Entry 4IN6 (X-ray diffraction, 2.70 A resolution); this record covers chains L and M of the 3 polymer chains in the assembly.

Chain L:
Protein: Reaction center protein L chain
Organism: Rhodobacter sphaeroides
Reference sequence: P0C0Y8 (RCEL_RHOSH); residues 1-281 here correspond to UniProt positions 2-282 (UniProt number = residue number + 1)
Chain sequence (281 residues; numbered 1 to 281; the number before each row is that of its first residue):
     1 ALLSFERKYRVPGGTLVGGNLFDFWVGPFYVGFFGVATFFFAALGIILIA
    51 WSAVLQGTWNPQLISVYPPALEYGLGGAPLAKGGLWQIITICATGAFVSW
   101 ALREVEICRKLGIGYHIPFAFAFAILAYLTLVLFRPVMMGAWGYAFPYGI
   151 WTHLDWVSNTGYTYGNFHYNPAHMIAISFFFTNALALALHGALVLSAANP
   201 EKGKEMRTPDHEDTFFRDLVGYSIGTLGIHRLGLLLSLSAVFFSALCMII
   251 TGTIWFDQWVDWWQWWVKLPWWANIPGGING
Metal / ion sites: Fe ion: H190, H230 (shared with H219(M), E234(M), H266(M) of chain M)
Small-molecule neighbours:
  - bacteriochlorophyll a (BCL), molecule 1: I46, I49, Y128, L131, F146, I150, W151, H153, L154, W156, V157
  - bacteriochlorophyll a (BCL), molecule 2: F97, F121, A124, I125, A127, Y128, L131, W156, V157, S158, T160, G161, Y162, N166, F167, H168, H173, A176, I177, F180, F181, V241, S244, A245, C247, M248
  - bacteriochlorophyll a (BCL), molecule 3: V157, Y162, H168, F181
  - bacteriochlorophyll a (BCL), molecule 4: H168, H173, M174, I177, S178, F181, T182
  - bacteriopheophytin a (BPH), molecule 1: T38, F41, A42, G45, I49, I89, C92, A93, A96, F97, W100, E104, I117, A120, F121, F123, A124, Y128, F146, Y148, G149, I150, H153, F180, S237, L238, V241
  - bacteriopheophytin a (BPH), molecule 2: F181, A184, L185, A188, L189, F216, L219, V220
  - glucosyl-galactosyl diacyl-glycerol (GGD; nonadec-10-enoic acid 2-[3,4-dihydroxy-6-hydroxymethyl-5-(3,4,5-trihydroxy-6-hydroxymethyl-tetrahydro-pyran-2-yloxy)-tetrahydro-pyran-2-yloxy] -1-octadec-9-enoyloxymethyl-ethyl ester): A1, V26, G27, P28, F29
  - heptane-1,2,3-triol (HTO): W86, Q87, T90, I91, T94, L133, W142
  - 1,2-diacyl-sn-glycero-3-phosphocholine (PC1): V220, G221, Y222
  - ubiquinone-10 (U10), molecule 1: V26, F29, Y30, V31, G35, F39, W100, R103
  - ubiquinone-10 (U10), molecule 2: F179, T182, L185, A186, L189, H190, L193, V194, E212, D213, F216, Y222, S223, I224, G225, T226, I229, L232

Chain M:
Protein: Reaction center protein M chain
Organism: Rhodobacter sphaeroides
Reference sequence: P0C0Y9 (RCEM_RHOSH); residues 1-302 here correspond to UniProt positions 2-303 (UniProt number = residue number + 1)
Chain sequence (302 residues; each row starts with the number of its first residue):
     1 AEYQNIFSQVQVRGPADLGMTEDVNLANRSGVGPFSTLLGWFGNAQLGPI
    51 YLGSLGVLSLFSGLMWFFTIGIWFWYQAGWNPAVFLRDLFFFSLEPPAPE
   101 YGLSFAAPLKEGGLWLIASFFMFVAVWSWWGRTYLRAQALGMGKHTAWAF
   151 LSAIWLWMVLGFIRPILMGSWSEAVPYGIFSHLDWTNNFSLVHGNLFYNP
   201 FHGLSIAFLYGSAALFAMHGATILAVSRFGGERELEQIADRGTAAERAAL
   251 FWRWTMGFNATMEGIHRWAIWMAVLVTLTGGIGILLSGTVVDNWYVWGQN
   301 HG
Sequence notes: engineered mutation A214 (Leu215 in P0C0Y9)
Curated features (UniProtKB/Swiss-Prot):
  - binding site ((7R,8Z)-bacteriochlorophyll b): H182, H202
  - binding site (Fe cation): H219, E234, H266
  - binding site (a ubiquinone): W252
Metal / ion sites: Fe ion: H219, E234, H266 (shared with H190(L), H230(L) of chain L)
Small-molecule neighbours:
  - bacteriochlorophyll a (BCL), molecule 1: W66, M122, V126, F150, A153, I154, L156, W157, L160, W185, T186, N187, F189, S190, N195, L196, F197, H202, S205, I206, L209, Y210, V276, T277, G280, G281, I284
  - bacteriochlorophyll a (BCL), molecule 2: F67, L89, M122, W157, L160, V175, I179, H182, L183, W185, T186
  - bacteriochlorophyll a (BCL), molecule 3: T186, F197, Y210
  - bacteriochlorophyll a (BCL), molecule 4: F197, G203, I206, A207, Y210, G211
  - bacteriopheophytin a (BPH), molecule 1: S59, L60, G63, L64, F67, A125, V126, W129, T133, T146, A149, F150, A153, A273, V274, T277
  - bacteriopheophytin a (BPH), molecule 2: Y210, A213, A214, A217, M218, W252, T255, M256
  - glucosyl-galactosyl diacyl-glycerol (GGD; nonadec-10-enoic acid 2-[3,4-dihydroxy-6-hydroxymethyl-5-(3,4,5-trihydroxy-6-hydroxymethyl-tetrahydro-pyran-2-yloxy)-tetrahydro-pyran-2-yloxy] -1-octadec-9-enoyloxymethyl-ethyl ester): R253, M256, G257, F258, W268
  - 1,2-diacyl-sn-glycero-3-phosphocholine (PC1): A27, R29, S30, G31, V32, G33, L47, G48, I50, L52, W129
  - spheroidene (SPO): W66, F67, F68, I70, G71, I72, F74, W75, F85, L89, F105, W115, L116, S119, F120, M122, F123, W157, M158, L160, G161, F162, W171, V175, Y177, G178, I179, H182
  - ubiquinone-10 (U10): L215, M218, H219, T222, I223, A245, A248, A249, W252, M256, F258, N259, A260, T261, M262, I265, W268, M272

How chain L and chain M interact:
Residue-residue contacts - 210 pairs, chain L then chain M:
  L3(L) with L250(M), hydrophobic; R253(M); N259(M)
  F5(L) with R241(M); E246(M)
  E6(L) with L250(M); R253(M), salt bridge; W254(M), hydrogen bond
  K8(L) with E246(M), salt bridge
  Y9(L) with T243(M), hydrogen bond; E246(M), hydrogen bond; R247(M); L250(M), hydrophobic; W254(M)
  R10(L) with W254(M)
  W25(L) with W254(M)
  P28(L) with R253(M); W254(M); G257(M)
  F29(L) with W254(M); T255(M); M256(M); G257(M)
  Y30(L) with W254(M), hydrogen bond (backbone-backbone)
  W100(L) with T255(M)
  R103(L) with W254(M), hydrogen bond (side chain-backbone); T255(M), hydrogen bond (side chain-backbone)
  E104(L) with F251(M); T255(M)
  I107(L) with F251(M), hydrophobic; W254(M), hydrophobic; T255(M)
  C108(L) with F251(M), hydrophobic
  K110(L) with W254(M)
  L111(L) with R247(M), hydrogen bond (backbone-side chain); F251(M); W254(M), hydrophobic
  G112(L) with R228(M), hydrogen bond (backbone-side chain); F229(M)
  I113(L) with A225(M); V226(M), hydrophobic; R228(M); F229(M), hydrophobic
  G114(L) with A225(M), hydrogen bond (backbone-backbone); R228(M)
  H116(L) with Q4(M), hydrogen bond (side chain-backbone); A221(M); L224(M); A225(M)
  I117(L) with A221(M); T222(M); F251(M), hydrophobic; W252(M), hydrophobic
  W151(L) with F197(M)
  V157(L) with F197(M), hydrophobic
  S158(L) with N195(M); F197(M)
  Y162(L) with N187(M), hydrogen bond; L191(M)
  N166(L) with L183(M); N187(M)
  H168(L) with L183(M), hydrogen bond (side chain-backbone); T186(M)
  Y169(L) with F180(M); D184(M), hydrogen bond
  M174(L) with F180(M), hydrophobic; L183(M), hydrophobic
  F180(L) with L209(M); A213(M), hydrophobic
  N183(L) with S212(M); A213(M); F216(M)
  A184(L) with A273(M)
  A186(L) with F216(M)
  L187(L) with S212(M); F216(M); A269(M), hydrophobic
  A188(L) with A273(M)
  H190(L) with H219(M); E234(M), salt bridge; H266(M), hydrogen bond
  G191(L) with H266(M)
  A192(L) with H145(M); T146(M); I270(M), hydrophobic
  V194(L) with E234(M); L235(M); H266(M)
  L195(L) with H145(M); E263(M); H266(M); R267(M); I270(M), hydrophobic
  S196(L) with M142(M); G143(M), hydrogen bond (backbone-backbone); H145(M)
  A197(L) with L235(M), hydrophobic
  A198(L) with L235(M)
  N199(L) with G143(M); H145(M); E263(M), hydrogen bond; R267(M)
  P200(L) with G141(M); G143(M)
  E201(L) with Q138(M); G141(M), hydrogen bond (backbone-backbone); M142(M); K144(M), salt bridge
  K204(L) with G141(M)
  M206(L) with L235(M)
  R207(L) with E22(M), salt bridge; L140(M), hydrogen bond (side chain-backbone); G141(M); M142(M); L235(M)
  T208(L) with L235(M)
  P209(L) with L235(M)
  D210(L) with M20(M)
  H211(L) with M20(M); E22(M), salt bridge; L140(M); M142(M)
  E212(L) with L235(M)
  D213(L) with N44(M)
  T214(L) with G19(M); M20(M), hydrogen bond (side chain-backbone); R29(M); L140(M)
  F215(L) with T133(M); R136(M); A137(M); L140(M), hydrophobic; T146(M)
  R217(L) with N44(M), hydrogen bond; Q46(M); G48(M); P49(M); I50(M)
  D218(L) with V24(M); R29(M), salt bridge; I50(M); Y51(M), hydrogen bond (backbone-backbone); R132(M), hydrogen bond (backbone-side chain)
  L219(L) with I50(M); W129(M); R132(M), hydrogen bond (backbone-side chain); T133(M)
  V220(L) with I50(M); W129(M), hydrophobic
  G221(L) with L47(M); G48(M), hydrogen bond (backbone-backbone); I50(M)
  Y222(L) with L39(M); N44(M), hydrogen bond (side chain-backbone); Q46(M)
  S223(L) with N44(M), hydrogen bond (backbone-side chain)
  I224(L) with G43(M); N44(M), hydrogen bond (backbone-backbone)
  G225(L) with N44(M)
  T226(L) with E232(M)
  L227(L) with N5(M); L224(M), hydrophobic; E232(M)
  G228(L) with F42(M)
  I229(L) with F216(M)
  H230(L) with H219(M), hydrogen bond; G220(M); I223(M); E234(M), salt bridge
  R231(L) with N5(M), hydrogen bond (side chain-backbone); I6(M), hydrogen bond (side chain-backbone); F7(M); S8(M), hydrogen bond; W41(M); F42(M), hydrogen bond (side chain-backbone)
  L232(L) with F42(M)
  G233(L) with F216(M)
  L234(L) with A217(M); A221(M), hydrophobic; L224(M), hydrophobic
  S237(L) with A213(M), hydrogen bond (side chain-backbone); A217(M)
  W263(L) with F90(M), hydrophobic; F180(M), hydrophobic
  W266(L) with L86(M), hydrogen bond (side chain-backbone); R87(M), hydrogen bond (side chain-backbone)
  V267(L) with R87(M); F91(M), hydrophobic
  W272(L) with A83(M); L86(M), hydrophobic; R87(M), hydrogen bond (backbone-side chain)
  A273(L) with R87(M)
  I275(L) with N81(M); A83(M), hydrophobic; V84(M), hydrophobic; R87(M), hydrogen bond (backbone-side chain)
  P276(L) with V84(M)
  G277(L) with V84(M); R87(M), hydrogen bond (backbone-side chain)
  G278(L) with Q77(M); V84(M); D88(M)
  I279(L) with Q77(M); D88(M), hydrogen bond (backbone-side chain); F91(M), hydrophobic; F92(M), hydrophobic
  N280(L) with R87(M); D88(M), hydrogen bond; F91(M)
  G281(L) with R87(M)
Other interface residues (no listed pair), chain L (96 interface residues in all): A120, L154, F181, L189, L193, L235, L238
Other interface residues (no listed pair), chain M (98 interface residues in all): Y3, D17, A78, A149, A214, I238, A239, A249, M272

Summary:
96 residues of chain L face 98 of chain M across their interface; the contacts include 40 hydrogen bonds and 8
salt bridges. Among the polar pairs are E6(L)-R253(M), K8(L)-E246(M) and H190(L)-E234(M).
Chain L is Reaction center protein L chain and chain M is Reaction center protein M chain, both from
Rhodobacter sphaeroides; the structure, (M)L214A mutant of the Rhodobacter sphaeroides Reaction Center, was
determined by X-ray diffraction, deposited together with 4IN7 and 4IN5.
